PDB entry 8WTA | electron microscopy, 2.90 A resolution | chains A and C of the 4 polymer chains in the assembly

# Chain A
Molecule: Toll-like receptor 4
Source organism: Homo sapiens
UniProtKB: O00206 (TLR4_HUMAN); residues 27-631 here = UniProt positions 27-631
Sequence (605 residues; each row starts with the number of its first residue):
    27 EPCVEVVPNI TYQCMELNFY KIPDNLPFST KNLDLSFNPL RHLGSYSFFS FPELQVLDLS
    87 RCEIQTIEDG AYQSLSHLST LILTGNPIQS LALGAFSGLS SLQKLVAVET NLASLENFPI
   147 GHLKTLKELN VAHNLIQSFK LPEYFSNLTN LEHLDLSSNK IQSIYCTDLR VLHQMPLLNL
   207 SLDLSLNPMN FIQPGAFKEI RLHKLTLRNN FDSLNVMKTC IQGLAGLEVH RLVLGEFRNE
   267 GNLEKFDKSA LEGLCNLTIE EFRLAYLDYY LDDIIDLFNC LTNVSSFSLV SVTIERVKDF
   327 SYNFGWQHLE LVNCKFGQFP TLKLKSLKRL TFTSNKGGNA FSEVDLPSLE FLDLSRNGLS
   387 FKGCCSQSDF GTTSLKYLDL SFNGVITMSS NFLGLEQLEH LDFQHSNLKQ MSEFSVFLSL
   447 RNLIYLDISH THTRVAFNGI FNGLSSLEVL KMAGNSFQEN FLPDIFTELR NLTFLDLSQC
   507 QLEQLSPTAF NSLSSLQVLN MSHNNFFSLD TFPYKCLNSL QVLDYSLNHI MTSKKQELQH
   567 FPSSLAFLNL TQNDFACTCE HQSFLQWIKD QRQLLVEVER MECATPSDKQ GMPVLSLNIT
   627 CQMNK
Not modelled in the structure: 628-631
Disulfides: Cys-29/Cys-40, Cys-281/Cys-306, Cys-390/Cys-391, Cys-583/Cys-609, Cys-585/Cys-627
Covalently attached groups: glycan linked to Asn-205, Asn-497; N-acetylglucosamine (NAG) linked to Asn-526, Asn-575
UniProt features mapped onto this chain:
  - glycosylation (N-linked (GlcNAc...) asparagine): Asn-35, Asn-173, Asn-205, Asn-282, Asn-309, Asn-497, Asn-526, Asn-575, Asn-624, Asn-630
  - natural variant: Asp-299 (D299G: In allele TLR4*B), Thr-399 (T399I: In allele TLR4*B)
  - mutagenesis: His-431 (H431A: Partially diminishes NF-kappa-B activation induced by Ni(2+). Strongly reduces NF-kappa-B activation induced by Ni(2+); when associated with A-456 or A-458), His-456 (H456A: Partially diminishes NF-kappa-B activation induced by Ni(2+). Strongly reduces NF-kappa-B activation induced by Ni(2+); when associated with A-431 ...), His-458 (H458A: Partially diminishes NF-kappa-B activation induced by Ni(2+). Strongly reduces NF-kappa-B activation induced by Ni(2+); when associated with A-431 ...), Asn-526 (N526A: Abolishes LPS-response and prevents the cell surface expression), Asn-575 (N575A: Abolishes LPS-response and prevents the cell surface expression)

# Chain C
Molecule: Lymphocyte antigen 96
Source organism: Homo sapiens
UniProtKB: B3Y6A6 (B3Y6A6_PANTR); residues 19-160 here = UniProt positions 19-160
Sequence (142 residues; each row starts with the number of its first residue):
    19 QKQYWVCNSS DASISYTYCD KMQYPISINV NPCIELKGSK GLLHIFYIPR RDLKQLYFNL
    79 YITVNTMNLP KRKEVICRGS DDDYSFCRAL KGETVNTTIS FSFKGIKFSK GKYKCVVEAI
   139 SGSPEEMLFC LEFVILHQPN SN
Not modelled in the structure: 159-160
Disulfides: Cys-25/Cys-51, Cys-37/Cys-148, Cys-95/Cys-105
Covalently attached groups: N-acetylglucosamine (NAG) linked to Asn-26, Asn-114
Small-molecule neighbours: (3R)-3-(tetradecanoyloxy)tetradecanoic acid / (3R)-3-(dodecanoyloxy)tetradecanoic acid / glucosamine 4-phosphate / XIQ: Ile-32, Ile-46, Val-48, Ile-52, Leu-54, Leu-61, Ile-63, Tyr-65, Phe-76, Leu-78, Ile-80, Arg-90, Glu-92, Tyr-102, Phe-104, Ser-118, Phe-119, Ser-120, Phe-121, Lys-122, Gly-123, Ile-124, Phe-126, Tyr-131, Cys-133, Phe-151, Ile-153

# Chain A / chain C interface
Contacting residue pairs (24; chain A residue first):
  Glu-42(A) / Arg-68(C)  salt bridge
  Phe-63(A) / Arg-68(C)
  Asp-84(A) / Lys-109(C)  salt bridge
  Arg-87(A) / Ile-66(C)
  Arg-87(A) / Gly-110(C)
  Thr-110(A) / Lys-109(C)
  Val-134(A) / Glu-111(C)
  His-159(A) / Glu-111(C)  salt bridge
  Arg-234(A) / Asp-99(C)
  Arg-234(A) / Asp-100(C)  hydrogen bond (side chain-backbone)
  Phe-263(A) / Asp-100(C)
  Phe-263(A) / Asp-101(C)
  Phe-263(A) / Ser-103(C)
  Phe-263(A) / Arg-106(C)
  Arg-264(A) / Asp-101(C)  salt bridge
  Asn-265(A) / Ser-103(C)  hydrogen bond
  Asn-265(A) / Phe-104(C)
  Asn-265(A) / Thr-115(C)
  Asn-265(A) / Thr-116(C)
  Asn-265(A) / Ile-117(C)
  Glu-266(A) / Ser-103(C)  hydrogen bond
  Arg-289(A) / Asp-99(C)  salt bridge
  Ser-317(A) / Asp-101(C)
  Asn-339(A) / Arg-96(C)
Other interface residues (no listed pair), chain A (18 interface residues in all): Ser-183, Tyr-292, Val-316
Other interface residues (no listed pair), chain C (19 interface residues in all): Pro-67, Tyr-102, Leu-108, Thr-112

# In short
The interface between chain A and chain C involves 18 residues on one side and 19 on the other; the contacts
include 3 hydrogen bonds and 5 salt bridges. Among the polar pairs are Glu-42(A)/Arg-68(C),
Asp-84(A)/Lys-109(C) and His-159(A)/Glu-111(C).
Here chain A is Toll-like receptor 4 and chain C is Lymphocyte antigen 96, both from Homo sapiens. Entry 8WTA
(Cryo-EM Structure of Human TLR4/MD-2/DLAM3 Complex) was determined by electron microscopy, deposited together
with 9J03, 8WRY, 8WSA, 8WQT and 8WO1.
